PDB entry 2TDT | X-ray diffraction, 2.00 A resolution | chain A

# Chain A
Molecule: Tetrahydrodipicolinate N-succinyltransferase
From: Mycobacterium bovis
Notes: EC 2.3.1.117
UniProtKB: P56220 (DAPD_MYCBO); residues 1-274 here = UniProt positions 1-274
Amino-acid sequence (274 residues; numbered 1 to 274; the number before each row is that of its first residue):
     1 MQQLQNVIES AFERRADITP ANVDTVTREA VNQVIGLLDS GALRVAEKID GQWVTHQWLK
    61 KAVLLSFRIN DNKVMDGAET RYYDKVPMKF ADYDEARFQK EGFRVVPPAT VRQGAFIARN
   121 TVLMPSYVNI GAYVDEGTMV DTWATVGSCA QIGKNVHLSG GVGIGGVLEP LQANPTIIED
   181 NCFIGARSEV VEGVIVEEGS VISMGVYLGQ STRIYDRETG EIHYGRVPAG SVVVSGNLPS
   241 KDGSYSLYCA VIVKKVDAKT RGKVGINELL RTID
Swiss-Prot annotation at these positions:
  - binding site (substrate): Arg104, Asp141
Ligand contacts:
  - coenzyme A (COA): Asp141, Ser159, Gly160, Phe183, Gly185, Ala186, Glu189, Val191, Glu192, Val201, Ser203, Met204, Ser211, Thr212, Arg213, Arg217, Val232, Val234, Leu247, Tyr248, Val253, Lys254, Asp257, Lys259, Thr260, Lys263, Val264
  - (2S)-2-aminoheptanedioic acid (NPI): Phe67, Arg104, Arg112, Val122, Met124, Asn129, Met139, Asp141, Gly147, Ser148, Gly166, Val167, Leu168, Glu169, Leu270

# Summary
Chain A binds coenzyme A and (2S)-2-aminoheptanedioic acid. UniProt lists substrate-binding residues Arg104
and Asp141.
Chain A is Tetrahydrodipicolinate N-succinyltransferase (Mycobacterium bovis); the structure, Complex of
tetrahydrodipicolinate N-succinyltransferase with 2-aminopimelate and coenzyme A, was determined by X-ray
diffraction (same publication as 3TDT).
